4TM1 - chains A and B of the 4 polymer chains in the assembly; structure by X-ray diffraction, 2.39 A resolution.

== Chain A (and B) ==
Molecule: KtzI
From: Kutzneria sp. 744
Notes: chain B of this document is another copy of the same molecule, construct and numbering; everything in this record applies to it too
UniProtKB: A8CF85 (A8CF85_9PSEU); numbering as in UniProt (aligned over 3-424)
Amino-acid sequence (443 residues; row label = number of the first residue in the row; numbers below 1 keep their minus sign (Met-18 is residue -18)):
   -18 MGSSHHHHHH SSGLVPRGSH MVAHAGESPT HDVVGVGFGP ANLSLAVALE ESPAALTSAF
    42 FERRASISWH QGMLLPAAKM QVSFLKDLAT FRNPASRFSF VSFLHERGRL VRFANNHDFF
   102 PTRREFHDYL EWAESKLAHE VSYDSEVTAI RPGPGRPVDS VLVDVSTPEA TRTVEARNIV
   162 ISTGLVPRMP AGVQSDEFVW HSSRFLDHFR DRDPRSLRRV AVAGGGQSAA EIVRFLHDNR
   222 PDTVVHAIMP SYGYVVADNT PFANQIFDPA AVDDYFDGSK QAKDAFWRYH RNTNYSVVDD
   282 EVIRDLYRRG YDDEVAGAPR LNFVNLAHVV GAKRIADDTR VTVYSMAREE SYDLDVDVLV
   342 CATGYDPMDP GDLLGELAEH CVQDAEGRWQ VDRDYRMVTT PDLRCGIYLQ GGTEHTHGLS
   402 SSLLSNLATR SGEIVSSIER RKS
Not modelled in the structure: -18 to 9, 424
Construct notes: initiating methionine (-18); expression tag (-17 to 2)
Small-molecule neighbours:
  - dihydroflavine-adenine dinucleotide (FDA): Val17, Gly18, Phe19, Gly20, Pro21, Ala22, Asn23, Phe42, Glu43, Arg44, Arg45, Ser49, Trp50, His51, Met54, Met61, Gln62, Val63, Arg104, Ser126, Glu127, Val128, Ser163, Thr164, Gly165, Leu166, Tyr346, Leu354, Gln391, Ser403, Leu404, Leu405, Ser406
  - NADP (NAP; NADP nicotinamide-adenine-dinucleotide phosphate): Met54, Ala59, Lys60, Met61, Gln62, Arg104, Arg169, Pro171, Ala204, Gly205, Gly206, Gly207, Gln208, Ser209, Ala210, Glu212, Ile229, Met230, Pro231, Arg272, Asn275, Tyr276, Ser277, Ala308, His309, Val310, Ala343, Thr344, Gly345, Tyr346, Leu404

== Interface between chain A and chain B ==
Pairs across the interface (39):
  Phe65(A) - Phe100(B)  hydrophobic
  Leu66(A) - Ala95(B)  hydrophobic
  Lys67(A) - Asn96(B)  hydrogen bond
  Thr71(A) - Val82(B)
  Thr71(A) - Leu91(B)
  Phe72(A) - His86(B)  hydrogen bond (backbone-side chain)
  Phe72(A) - Leu91(B)  hydrophobic
  Phe72(A) - Val92(B)  hydrophobic
  Phe72(A) - Ala95(B)  hydrophobic
  Arg73(A) - His86(B)  hydrogen bond (backbone-side chain)
  Pro75(A) - Val82(B)
  Pro75(A) - Ser83(B)
  Pro75(A) - His86(B)
  Ala76(A) - Ala76(B)
  Ser83(A) - Pro75(B)
  His86(A) - Phe72(B)  hydrogen bond (side chain-backbone)
  His86(A) - Arg73(B)  hydrogen bond (side chain-backbone)
  His86(A) - Pro75(B)
  Leu91(A) - Phe72(B)  hydrophobic
  Val92(A) - Asp249(B)
  Ala95(A) - Leu66(B)  hydrophobic
  Asn96(A) - Pro242(B)
  Asn96(A) - Asn245(B)  hydrogen bond
  Asn96(A) - Gln246(B)
  Asn96(A) - Asp249(B)  hydrogen bond
  His98(A) - Phe100(B)
  His98(A) - Phe101(B)
  Asp99(A) - Phe100(B)
  Phe100(A) - Phe65(B)  hydrophobic
  Phe100(A) - His98(B)
  Phe100(A) - Asp99(B)
  Phe100(A) - Phe100(B)  hydrophobic
  Phe101(A) - His98(B)
  Pro242(A) - Asn96(B)
  Asn245(A) - Asn96(B)
  Asn245(A) - His98(B)
  Gln246(A) - Asn96(B)
  Asp249(A) - Val92(B)
  Pro250(A) - Val92(B)
Other interface residues (no listed pair), chain A (29 interface residues in all): Ser64, Asn74, Ser77, Ser80, Val82, Arg93
Other interface residues (no listed pair), chain B (29 interface residues in all): Ser64, Lys67, Thr71, Ser77, Ser80, Arg93, Asn240, Pro250

== Overview ==
Chain A and chain B each contribute 29 residues to their interface, with 7 hydrogen bonds. Polar pairs include
Lys67(A)-Asn96(B), Phe72(A)-His86(B) and Arg73(A)-His86(B). Ligands of chain A: dihydroflavine-adenine
dinucleotide and NADP.
Chain A and chain B are both KtzI (Kutzneria sp. 744); the structure, Kutzneria sp. 744 ornithine
N-hydroxylase, KtzI-FADred-NADP+-Br, was determined by X-ray diffraction, deposited together with 4TLX, 4TLZ,
4TM0, 4TM3 and 4TM4.
